Entry 9FGA (electron microscopy, 3.30 A resolution); this record covers chains C and D of the 6 polymer chains in the assembly.

# Chain C
Name: Gamma-aminobutyric acid receptor subunit gamma-2
Source organism: Homo sapiens
UniProtKB: P18507 (GBRG2_HUMAN), isoform P18507-2; residues -38 to 436 here correspond to UniProt positions 1-475 (UniProt number = residue number + 39)
Chain sequence (495 residues; each row starts with the number of its first residue; numbers below 1 keep their minus sign (Met-38 is residue -38)):
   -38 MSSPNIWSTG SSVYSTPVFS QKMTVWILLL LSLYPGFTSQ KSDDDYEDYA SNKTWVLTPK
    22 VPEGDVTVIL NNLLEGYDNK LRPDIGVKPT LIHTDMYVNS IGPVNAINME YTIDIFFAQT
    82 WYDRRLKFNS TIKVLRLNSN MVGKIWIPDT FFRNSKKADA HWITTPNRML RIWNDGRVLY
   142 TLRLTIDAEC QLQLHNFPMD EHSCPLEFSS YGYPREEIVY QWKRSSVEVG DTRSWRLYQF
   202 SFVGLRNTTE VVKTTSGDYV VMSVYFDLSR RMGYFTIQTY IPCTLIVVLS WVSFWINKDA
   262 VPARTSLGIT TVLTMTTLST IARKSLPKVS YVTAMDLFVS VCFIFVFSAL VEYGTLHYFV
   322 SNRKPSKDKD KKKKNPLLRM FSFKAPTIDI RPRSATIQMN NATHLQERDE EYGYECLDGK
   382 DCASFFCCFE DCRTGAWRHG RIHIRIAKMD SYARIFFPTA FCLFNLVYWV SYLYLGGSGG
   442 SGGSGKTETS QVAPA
Not modelled in the structure: -38 to 25, 325-405, 437-456
Disulfides: Cys151-Cys165
Glycans and other covalent adducts: N-acetylglucosamine (NAG) linked to Asn208
Sequence notes: expression tag (437-456)
Curated features (UniProtKB/Swiss-Prot):
  - region: Arg394 to Asp411 (Interaction with GABARAP)
  - glycosylation (N-linked (GlcNAc...) asparagine): Asn13, Asn90, Asn208

# Chain D
Name: Gamma-aminobutyric acid receptor subunit alpha-1
Source organism: Homo sapiens
UniProtKB: P14867 (GBRA1_HUMAN); residues 1-429 here correspond to UniProt positions 28-456 (UniProt number = residue number + 27)
Chain sequence (464 residues; numbered -34 to 429; the number before each row is that of its first residue; numbers below 1 keep their minus sign (Met-34 is residue -34)):
   -34 MKKSPGLSDY LWAWTLFLST LTGRSYGDYK DDDDKQPSLQ DELKDNTTVF TRILDRLLDG
    26 YDNRLRPGLG ERVTEVKTDI FVTSFGPVSD HDMEYTIDVF FRQSWKDERL KFKGPMTVLR
    86 LNNLMASKIW TPDTFFHNGK KSVAHNMTMP NKLLRITEDG TLLYTMRLTV RAECPMHLED
   146 FPMDAHACPL KFGSYAYTRA EVVYEWTREP ARSVVVAEDG SRLNQYDLLG QTVDSGIVQS
   206 STGEYVVMTT HFHLKRKIGY FVIQTYLPCI MTVILSQVSF WLNRESVPAR TVFGVTTVLT
   266 MTTLSISARN SLPKVAYATA MDWFIAVCYA FVFSALIEFA TVNYFTKRGY AWDGKSVVPE
   326 KPKKVKDPLI KKNNTYAPTA TSYTPNLARG DPGLATIAKS ATIEPKEVKP ETKPPEPKKT
   386 FNSVSKIDRL SRIAFPLLFG IFNLVYWATY LNREPQLKAP TPHQ
Not modelled in the structure: -34 to 12, 321-383, 419-429
Disulfides: Cys139-Cys153
Glycans and other covalent adducts: N-acetylglucosamine (NAG) linked to Asn111
Sequence notes: initiating methionine (-34); expression tag (-33 to 0)
Residues lining bound ligands: PIO ([(2R)-2-octanoyloxy-3-[oxidanyl-[(1R,2R,3S,4R,5R,6S)-2,3,6-tris(oxidanyl)-4,5-diphosphonooxy-cyclohexyl]oxy-phosphoryl]oxy-propyl] octanoate): Arg249, Thr306, Phe310, Lys312, Arg313, Asn387, Ser388, Val389, Ser390, Lys391, Ile392, Leu395
Curated features (UniProtKB/Swiss-Prot):
  - binding site (4-aminobutanoate): Arg67, Thr130
  - binding site (3alpha-hydroxy-5alpha-pregnan-11,20-dione): Trp246
  - glycosylation (N-linked (GlcNAc...) asparagine): Asn11, Asn111

# Interface between chain C and chain D
Residue-residue contacts (90; chain C residue first):
  Val27(C) - Leu30(D)  hydrophobic
  Thr28(C) - Asp27(D)  hydrogen bond
  Thr28(C) - Leu30(D)
  Leu31(C) - Arg29(D)
  Leu31(C) - Leu30(D)  hydrophobic
  Asn32(C) - Arg29(D)  hydrogen bond
  Ser61(C) - Glu138(D)
  Phe77(C) - Tyr160(D)
  Arg97(C) - Glu166(D)
  Leu98(C) - Ala161(D)
  Asn99(C) - Trp95(D)
  Asn99(C) - Tyr162(D)
  Asn101(C) - Asn28(D)
  Met102(C) - Arg29(D)
  His122(C) - Gly104(D)
  His122(C) - Lys105(D)  hydrogen bond (side chain-backbone)
  Ile124(C) - Thr99(D)
  Ile124(C) - Phe100(D)
  Ile124(C) - Ser107(D)
  Ile124(C) - Ala109(D)  hydrophobic
  Ile124(C) - Leu133(D)  hydrophobic
  Thr125(C) - Thr99(D)  hydrogen bond (side chain-backbone)
  Thr125(C) - Met131(D)
  Thr125(C) - Leu133(D)
  Thr126(C) - Asp98(D)
  Asn128(C) - Phe100(D)
  Asn128(C) - Tyr160(D)
  Arg129(C) - Tyr160(D)
  Met130(C) - Tyr160(D)
  Met130(C) - Ala161(D)  hydrophobic
  Met130(C) - Tyr210(D)
  Arg132(C) - Ala161(D)  hydrogen bond (side chain-backbone)
  Arg132(C) - Thr207(D)  hydrogen bond (side chain-backbone)
  Arg132(C) - Tyr210(D)  hydrogen bond
  Thr142(C) - Tyr160(D)
  Leu143(C) - Tyr160(D)
  Arg144(C) - Phe100(D)
  Arg144(C) - Phe101(D)  hydrogen bond (side chain-backbone)
  Arg144(C) - His102(D)  hydrogen bond (side chain-backbone)
  Arg144(C) - Gly104(D)  hydrogen bond (side chain-backbone)
  Arg144(C) - Tyr160(D)  hydrogen bond (backbone-side chain)
  Ser195(C) - Pro140(D)
  Arg197(C) - Asp57(D)
  Arg197(C) - Lys105(D)
  Tyr199(C) - His56(D)  hydrogen bond (side chain-backbone)
  Tyr199(C) - Asp57(D)
  Tyr199(C) - Met58(D)  hydrophobic
  Tyr199(C) - Lys279(D)
  Tyr199(C) - Val280(D)  hydrophobic
  Tyr199(C) - Ala281(D)  hydrogen bond (backbone-backbone)
  Gln200(C) - Lys279(D)
  Gln200(C) - Ala281(D)
  Arg232(C) - Ala281(D)
  Arg232(C) - Tyr282(D)
  Gly234(C) - Ala281(D)  hydrogen bond (backbone-backbone)
  Tyr235(C) - Arg274(D)
  Tyr235(C) - Val280(D)
  Tyr235(C) - Ala281(D)  hydrogen bond (backbone-backbone)
  Ile238(C) - Ala283(D)  hydrophobic
  Ile238(C) - Asp287(D)
  Ile238(C) - Trp288(D)  hydrophobic
  Gln239(C) - Ser270(D)
  Gln239(C) - Arg274(D)
  Leu246(C) - Tyr294(D)  hydrophobic
  Leu246(C) - Phe298(D)
  Ile247(C) - Tyr294(D)
  Leu250(C) - Val263(D)  hydrophobic
  Leu250(C) - Phe298(D)  hydrophobic
  Leu250(C) - Leu301(D)  hydrophobic
  Val253(C) - Ile302(D)  hydrophobic
  Val253(C) - Ala305(D)  hydrophobic
  Trp256(C) - Asn308(D)
  Trp256(C) - Tyr309(D)
  Ile257(C) - Asn308(D)
  Ala264(C) - Val252(D)  hydrophobic
  Ala264(C) - Thr256(D)
  Ser267(C) - Val257(D)
  Leu268(C) - Thr256(D)
  Leu268(C) - Val260(D)  hydrophobic
  Thr271(C) - Val260(D)
  Leu274(C) - Leu264(D)  hydrophobic
  Thr275(C) - Leu264(D)
  Thr275(C) - Thr267(D)
  Thr278(C) - Ile271(D)
  Leu279(C) - Thr267(D)
  Ile282(C) - Ile271(D)  hydrophobic
  Lys285(C) - Asn275(D)  hydrogen bond
  Lys285(C) - Lys279(D)  hydrogen bond (backbone-side chain)
  Ser286(C) - Lys279(D)
  Arg415(C) - Tyr309(D)
Interface residues without a listed pair, chain C (59 interface residues in all): Asn60, Leu140, Arg194, Met233, Pro243, Val249, Asn258, Ala261, Pro263, Thr272
Interface residues without a listed pair, chain D (59 interface residues in all): Leu34, Pro97, Asn103, His142, Thr163, Pro253, Ala291

# In short
The chain C/chain D interface involves 59 residues from each chain, with 17 hydrogen bonds. Polar pairs
include Thr28(C)-Asp27(D), Asn32(C)-Arg29(D) and His122(C)-Lys105(D). Bound to chain D: compound PIO.
Covalently linked N-acetylglucosamine: at Asn208(C). N-acetylglucosamine is covalently linked to Asn111(D).
Here chain C is Gamma-aminobutyric acid receptor subunit gamma-2 and chain D is Gamma-aminobutyric acid
receptor subunit alpha-1, both from Homo sapiens. Entry 9FGA (Cryo-EM structure of the full-length
alpha1beta3gamma2 GABA(A) receptor in SMALPs bound to two PIP2 molecules and ...) was determined by electron
microscopy.
